8AP6 - chains c and d of the 80 polymer chains in the assembly; structure by electron microscopy, 3.20 A resolution.

# Chain c
Molecule: subunit-8
Organism: Trypanosoma brucei brucei
UniProtKB: Q585K5 (Q585K5_TRYB2); residue numbers follow UniProt; this construct covers 1-114
Sequence (114 residues; each row starts with the number of its first residue):
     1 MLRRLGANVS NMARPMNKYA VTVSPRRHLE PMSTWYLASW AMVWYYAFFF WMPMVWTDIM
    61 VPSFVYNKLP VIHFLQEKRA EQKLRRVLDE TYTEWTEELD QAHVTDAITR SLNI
Not modelled in the structure: 1-28

# Chain d
Molecule: subunit-d
Organism: Trypanosoma brucei brucei
UniProtKB: Q57ZW9 (Q57ZW9_TRYB2); residues 1-370 here = UniProt positions 1-370
Sequence (370 residues; each row starts with the number of its first residue):
     1 MRRVSSPNIT IQSVRWISGV SPLLYFPPTT TSTTNREDQI NKNTNIAIQM IKRYKGEVPP
    61 HYTRKSSATI EQVEKEIDAL LGGAEKLRKT STDDQPMDKL TLMERCLRHA LWSYHKEEGR
   121 YDFDQIGRWV VYTPEDEVKL AQLKREVEAK EKLAALRKRR EEEGLPGGPV PRINWPQEYS
   181 SFIDREPVVA KRIRYDTLAS TTLERDEKQI ESTLQQYRRA SQDKRLDDLV DLLERFKPVL
   241 AREAIMQRLT IKHLEGQLGV WRYMDWCPEV RDRAELEVDI TGWQWWSPLE ERRLLPVRLR
   301 SVNEVREIMS KTQAKKSAEA AERNPIVTQT STGDNARDRL LKEVLALQAR INQRDEVEPS
   361 QTEQKKKAHH
Not modelled in the structure: 1-16, 326-331, 355-370

# How chain c and chain d interact
Residue-residue contacts (90):
  Trp56(c) with Trp283(d), hydrophobic
  Val61(c) with Val278(d), hydrophobic; Trp283(d), hydrophobic
  Phe64(c) with Trp283(d); Trp285(d), hydrophobic
  Val65(c) with Ala274(d), hydrophobic; Val278(d), hydrophobic
  Tyr66(c) with Val260(d)
  Asn67(c) with Trp285(d)
  Lys68(c) with Ala274(d); Glu277(d), salt bridge; Val278(d); Gly282(d), hydrogen bond (side chain-backbone); Trp283(d); Gln284(d), hydrogen bond (side chain-backbone); Trp285(d)
  Leu69(c) with Val260(d), hydrophobic; Met264(d), hydrophobic; Val270(d)
  Val71(c) with Trp285(d)
  Ile72(c) with Val270(d), hydrophobic; Arg273(d); Ala274(d), hydrophobic; Glu277(d)
  His73(c) with Met246(d); Tyr263(d), hydrogen bond; Val270(d)
  Phe74(c) with Leu295(d), hydrophobic
  Leu75(c) with Arg273(d); Glu290(d); Glu291(d); Leu294(d)
  Gln76(c) with Glu269(d); Val270(d)
  Lys78(c) with Leu294(d); Leu295(d), hydrogen bond (side chain-backbone); Val297(d), hydrogen bond (side chain-backbone)
  Glu81(c) with Val297(d); Arg298(d); Leu299(d)
  Gln82(c) with Leu294(d); Val297(d)
  Leu84(c) with Lys99(d); Leu102(d)
  Arg85(c) with Val297(d); Arg298(d); Arg300(d)
  Val87(c) with Leu232(d), hydrophobic; Arg235(d)
  Leu88(c) with Met97(d), hydrophobic; Leu102(d), hydrophobic; Cys106(d), hydrophobic; Val305(d), hydrophobic
  Asp89(c) with Arg300(d), salt bridge
  Thr91(c) with His109(d); Met309(d)
  Tyr92(c) with His109(d); Lys316(d)
  Thr93(c) with His109(d); Lys116(d), hydrogen bond; Val130(d); Asp136(d); Gln313(d)
  Glu94(c) with Lys116(d); Glu117(d); Lys316(d), salt bridge
  Trp95(c) with Lys116(d); Asp136(d), hydrogen bond; Lys139(d)
  Thr96(c) with Glu117(d)
  Glu98(c) with Lys55(d)
  Leu99(c) with Met50(d); Tyr54(d)
  Gln101(c) with Arg205(d)
  His103(c) with Met50(d)
  Val104(c) with Ala47(d), hydrophobic; Met50(d), hydrophobic; Arg205(d)
  Thr105(c) with Leu203(d); Arg205(d), hydrogen bond
  Ala107(c) with Met50(d), hydrophobic
  Ile108(c) with Asn43(d); Leu203(d), hydrophobic; Arg205(d)
  Ser111(c) with Ile46(d)
  Leu112(c) with Gln39(d); Thr201(d)
  Ile114(c) with Arg194(d); Thr197(d); Leu198(d), hydrophobic
Also at the interface, not in a pair above, chain c (42 interface residues in all): Lys83, Glu97, Thr109
Also at the interface, not in a pair above, chain d (61 interface residues in all): Ile51, Leu140, Leu143, Arg225, Phe236, Val239, Glu275, Ser287, Ile308, Thr312

# Summary
42 residues of chain c and 61 residues of chain d are in contact, with 8 hydrogen bonds and 3 salt bridges.
Among the polar pairs are Lys68(c)-Glu277(d), Asp89(c)-Arg300(d) and Glu94(c)-Lys316(d).
Here chain c is subunit-8 and chain d is subunit-d, both from Trypanosoma brucei brucei. Entry 8AP6
(Trypanosoma brucei mitochondrial F1Fo ATP synthase dimer) was determined by electron microscopy, deposited
together with 8AP7, 8AP8, 8AP9, 8APA, 8APB, 8APC and 7 further entries.
